Entry 8RHV (X-ray diffraction, 1.70 A resolution); this record covers chains A and D of the 4 polymer chains in the assembly.

[Chain A (and D)]
Molecule: Pteridine reductase
From: Trypanosoma brucei brucei
Notes: chain D of this document is another copy of the same molecule, construct and numbering; everything in this record applies to it too
Reference sequence: O76290 (O76290_TRYBB); numbering as in UniProt (aligned over 1-268)
Chain sequence (289 residues; each row starts with the number of its first residue; numbers below 1 keep their minus sign (Met-20 is residue -20)):
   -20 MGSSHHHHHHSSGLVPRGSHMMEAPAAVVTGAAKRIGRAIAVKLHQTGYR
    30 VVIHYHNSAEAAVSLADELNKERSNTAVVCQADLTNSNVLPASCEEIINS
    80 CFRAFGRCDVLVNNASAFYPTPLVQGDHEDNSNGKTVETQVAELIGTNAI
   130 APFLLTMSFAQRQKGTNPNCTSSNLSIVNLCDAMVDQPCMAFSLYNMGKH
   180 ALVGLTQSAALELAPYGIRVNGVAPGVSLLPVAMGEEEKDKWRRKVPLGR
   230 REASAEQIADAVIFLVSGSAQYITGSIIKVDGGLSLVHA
Unresolved in the structure: -20 to 1, 105-112, 143-151 (chain D: -20 to 1, 104-112, 143-151)
Sequence notes: initiating methionine (-20); expression tag (-19 to 0)
Small-molecule neighbours:
  - A1H0U (7-methoxy-4,4-dimethyl-10H-[1,3,5]triazino[1,2-a]benzimidazol-2-amine): Arg14, Ser95, Ala96, Phe97, Asp161, Tyr174, Gly205, Val206, Leu208, Leu209, Pro210, Met213, Trp221
  - NADPH (NDP; NADPH dihydro-nicotinamide-adenine-dinucleotide phosphate): Gly10, Lys13, Arg14, Ile15, Gly16, His33, Tyr34, His35, Asn36, Ser37, Ala61, Asp62, Leu63, Thr64, Asn93, Ala94, Ser95, Ala96, Thr126, Leu159, Cys160, Asp161, Tyr174, Lys178, Pro204, Gly205, Val206, Ser207, Leu208

[Interface between chain A and chain D]
Residue-residue contacts (23; chain A residue first):
  Met163(A) - His267(D)
  Asp165(A) - Leu265(D)
  Gln166(A) - Gln166(D)
  Gln166(A) - Ser264(D)
  Gln166(A) - Leu265(D)
  Gln166(A) - His267(D)
  Pro167(A) - Leu265(D)
  Pro167(A) - His267(D)
  Trp221(A) - His267(D)
  Lys224(A) - Ala268(D)  hydrogen bond (side chain-backbone)
  Ser264(A) - Gln166(D)
  Leu265(A) - Asp165(D)
  Leu265(A) - Gln166(D)
  Leu265(A) - Pro167(D)
  Val266(A) - Ala268(D)  hydrophobic
  His267(A) - Met163(D)
  His267(A) - Gln166(D)
  His267(A) - Pro167(D)
  His267(A) - Trp221(D)
  His267(A) - Ala268(D)
  Ala268(A) - Lys224(D)  hydrogen bond (backbone-side chain)
  Ala268(A) - Val266(D)  hydrophobic
  Ala268(A) - His267(D)
Other interface residues (no listed pair), chain A (13 interface residues in all): Cys168, Leu263
Other interface residues (no listed pair), chain D (12 interface residues in all): Cys168

[Overview]
13 residues of chain A and 12 residues of chain D are in contact, with 2 hydrogen bonds. Its one
hydrogen-bonded contact is Lys224(A)-Ala268(D). Bound to chain A: NADPH and compound A1H0U.
Both chains are Pteridine reductase (Trypanosoma brucei brucei). Entry 8RHV (Crystal Structure of Trypanosoma
brucei PTR1 in complex with the cofactor and inhibitor P30) was determined by X-ray diffraction, deposited
together with 8RHT, 8RHU, 8RHW, 8RHX and 8RHY.
